Entry 3S15 (X-ray diffraction, 3.30 A resolution); this record covers chains B and C of the 12 polymer chains in the assembly.

== Chain B ==
Name: DNA-directed RNA polymerase II subunit RPB2
Source organism: Saccharomyces cerevisiae
Notes: EC 2.7.7.6
UniProt: P08518 (RPB2_YEAST); residues 1-1224 here = UniProt positions 1-1224
Amino-acid sequence (1224 residues; row label = number of the first residue in the row):
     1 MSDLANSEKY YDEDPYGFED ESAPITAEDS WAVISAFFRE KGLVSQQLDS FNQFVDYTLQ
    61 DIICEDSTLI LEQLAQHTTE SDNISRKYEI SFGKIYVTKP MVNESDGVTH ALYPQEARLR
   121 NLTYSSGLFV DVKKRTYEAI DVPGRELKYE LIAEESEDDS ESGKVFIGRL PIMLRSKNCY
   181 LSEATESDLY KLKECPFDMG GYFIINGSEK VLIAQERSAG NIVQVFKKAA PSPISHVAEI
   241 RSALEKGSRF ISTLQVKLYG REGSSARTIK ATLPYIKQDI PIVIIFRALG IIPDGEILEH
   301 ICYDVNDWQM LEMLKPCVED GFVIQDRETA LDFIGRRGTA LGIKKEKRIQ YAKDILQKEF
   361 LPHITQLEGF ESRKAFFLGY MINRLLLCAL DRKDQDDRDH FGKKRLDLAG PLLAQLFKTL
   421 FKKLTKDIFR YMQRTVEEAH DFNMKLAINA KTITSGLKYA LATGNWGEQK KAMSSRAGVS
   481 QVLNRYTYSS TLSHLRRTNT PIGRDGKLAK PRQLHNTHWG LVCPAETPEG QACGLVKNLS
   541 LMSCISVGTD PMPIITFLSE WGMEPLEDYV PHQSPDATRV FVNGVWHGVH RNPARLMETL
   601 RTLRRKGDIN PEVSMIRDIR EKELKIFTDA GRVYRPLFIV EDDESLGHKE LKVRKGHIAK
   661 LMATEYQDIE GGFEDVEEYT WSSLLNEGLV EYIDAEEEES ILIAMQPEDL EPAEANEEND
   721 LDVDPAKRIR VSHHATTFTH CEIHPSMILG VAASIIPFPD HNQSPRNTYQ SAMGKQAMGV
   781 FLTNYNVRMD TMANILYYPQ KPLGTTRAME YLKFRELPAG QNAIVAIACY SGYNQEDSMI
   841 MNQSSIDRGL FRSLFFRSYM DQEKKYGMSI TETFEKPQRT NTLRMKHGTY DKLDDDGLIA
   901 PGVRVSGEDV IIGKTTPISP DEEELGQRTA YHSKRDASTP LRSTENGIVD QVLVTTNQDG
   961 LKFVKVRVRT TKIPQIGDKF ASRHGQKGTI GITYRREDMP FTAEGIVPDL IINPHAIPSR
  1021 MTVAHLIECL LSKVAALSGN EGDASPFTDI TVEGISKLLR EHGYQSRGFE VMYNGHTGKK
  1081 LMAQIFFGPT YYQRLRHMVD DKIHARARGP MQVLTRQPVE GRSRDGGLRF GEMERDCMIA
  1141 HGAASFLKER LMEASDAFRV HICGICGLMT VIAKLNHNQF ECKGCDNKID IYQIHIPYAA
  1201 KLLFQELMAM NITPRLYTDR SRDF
Disordered / not traced: 1-19, 71-88, 142-163, 336-344, 438-445, 503-508, 669-677, 716-721, 920-932
Bound ions: Mg2+ near Lys987 (its only coordinating residue here); Zn2+: Cys1163, Cys1166, Cys1182, Cys1185

== Chain C ==
Name: DNA-directed RNA polymerase II subunit RPB3
Source organism: Saccharomyces cerevisiae
UniProt: P16370 (RPB3_YEAST); numbering as in UniProt (aligned over 1-318)
Amino-acid sequence (318 residues; numbered 1 to 318; the number before each row is that of its first residue):
     1 MSEEGPQVKI REASKDNVDF ILSNVDLAMA NSLRRVMIAE IPTLAIDSVE VETNTTVLAD
    61 EFIAHRLGLI PLQSMDIEQL EYSRDCFCED HCDKCSVVLT LQAFGESEST TNVYSKDLVI
   121 VSNLMGRNIG HPIIQDKEGN GVLICKLRKG QELKLTCVAK KGIAKEHAKW GPAAAIEFEY
   181 DPWNKLKHTD YWYEQDSAKE WPQSKNCEYE DPPNEGDPFD YKAQADTFYM NVESVGSIPV
   241 DQVVVRGIDT LQKKVASILL ALTQMDQDKV NFASGDNNTA SNMLGSNEDV MMTGAEQDPY
   301 SNASQMGNTG SGGYDNAW
Disordered / not traced: 1-2, 269-318
Bound ions: Zn2+: Cys86, Cys88, Cys92, Cys95
Curated features (UniProtKB/Swiss-Prot):
  - binding site (Zn(2+)): Cys86, Cys88, Cys92, Cys95
  - modified residue: Ser2 (N-acetylserine)
  - natural variant: Ala30 (A30D: In mutant RPB3-1)
  - mutagenesis: Lys9 (K9E: Transcript termination readthrough)

== Chain B / chain C interface ==
Pairs across the interface (81):
  Asn786(B) with Val57(C)
  Tyr797(B) with Glu61(C); Phe62(C)
  Tyr798(B) with Phe62(C), hydrophobic; His65(C); Arg66(C), hydrogen bond
  Ser844(B) with Ala168(C)
  Asp847(B) with His65(C); His167(C), hydrogen bond (backbone-side chain); Ala168(C), hydrogen bond (side chain-backbone)
  Arg848(B) with His65(C); Leu69(C); Ala168(C)
  Gly849(B) with His65(C)
  Arg852(B) with His65(C), hydrogen bond
  Arg969(B) with Ala59(C); Asp60(C), salt bridge; Glu61(C), salt bridge
  Thr971(B) with Glu61(C), hydrogen bond
  Arg995(B) with Lys165(C)
  Arg996(B) with Ile38(C); Ala173(C), hydrogen bond (side chain-backbone); Ala174(C), hydrogen bond (side chain-backbone)
  Glu997(B) with Arg34(C), hydrogen bond (backbone-side chain); Arg35(C); Ile38(C); Ala39(C)
  Asp998(B) with Arg35(C), salt bridge
  Phe1001(B) with Arg34(C); Phe178(C), hydrophobic
  Ala1003(B) with Glu177(C); Phe178(C), hydrogen bond (backbone-backbone)
  Glu1004(B) with Glu177(C)
  Gly1005(B) with Ala175(C); Ile176(C); Glu177(C)
  Arg1060(B) with Lys199(C), hydrogen bond (side chain-backbone); Glu200(C); Pro202(C)
  Gly1063(B) with Pro202(C)
  Tyr1064(B) with Pro202(C)
  Gln1065(B) with Glu200(C); Trp201(C); Pro202(C)
  Arg1067(B) with Glu194(C), salt bridge
  Phe1069(B) with Trp192(C); Trp201(C), hydrophobic
  Glu1070(B) with Trp201(C)
  Val1071(B) with Tyr191(C), hydrophobic
  Tyr1073(B) with Phe178(C); Glu179(C); Tyr180(C), hydrophobic
  Gly1075(B) with Asn31(C); Arg34(C), hydrogen bond (backbone-side chain); Arg35(C), hydrogen bond (backbone-side chain)
  His1076(B) with Asn31(C), hydrogen bond (backbone-side chain); Arg35(C)
  Thr1077(B) with Leu27(C); Asn31(C)
  Gly1078(B) with Leu27(C); Asn31(C), hydrogen bond (backbone-side chain); Phe178(C); Tyr180(C)
  Lys1079(B) with Leu27(C); Tyr180(C); His188(C), hydrogen bond
  Lys1080(B) with Tyr180(C), hydrogen bond (backbone-side chain); Asp181(C), salt bridge; Asn184(C), hydrogen bond; His188(C)
  Leu1081(B) with His188(C); Thr189(C), hydrogen bond (backbone-side chain)
  Met1082(B) with Lys187(C); His188(C); Thr189(C); Asp190(C), hydrogen bond (backbone-backbone)
  Gln1084(B) with Thr189(C), hydrogen bond; Asp190(C), hydrogen bond (side chain-backbone); Tyr191(C); Trp192(C); Trp201(C)
Also at the interface, not in a pair above, chain B (41 interface residues in all): Leu854, Ile948, Thr970, Asn1074, Ala1083

== In short ==
Chain B and chain C form an interface of 41 and 38 residues respectively; the contacts include 21 hydrogen
bonds and 5 salt bridges. Polar contacts include Arg969(B)-Asp60(C), Arg969(B)-Glu61(C) and
Asp998(B)-Arg35(C). UniProt lists 4 Zn2+-binding residues and one mutagenesis site on chain C.
Here chain B is DNA-directed RNA polymerase II subunit RPB2 and chain C is DNA-directed RNA polymerase II
subunit RPB3, both from Saccharomyces cerevisiae. Entry 3S15 (RNA Polymerase II Initiation Complex with a 7-nt
RNA) was determined by X-ray diffraction, deposited together with 3RZD, 3RZO, 3S14, 3S16, 3S17, 3S1M and 5
further entries.
